Entry 5J89 (X-ray diffraction, 2.20 A resolution); this record covers chains C and D.

# Chain C (and D)
Molecule: Programmed cell death 1 ligand 1
Organism: Homo sapiens
Notes: chain D of this document is another copy of the same molecule, construct and numbering; everything in this record applies to it too
UniProt: Q9NZQ7 (PD1L1_HUMAN); numbering as in UniProt (aligned over 2-134)
Amino-acid sequence (144 residues; numbered 2 to 145; the number before each row is that of its first residue):
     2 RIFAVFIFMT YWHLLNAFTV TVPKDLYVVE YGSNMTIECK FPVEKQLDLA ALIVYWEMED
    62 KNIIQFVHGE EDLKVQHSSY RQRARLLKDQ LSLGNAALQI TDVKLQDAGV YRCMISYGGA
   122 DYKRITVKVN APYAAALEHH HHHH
Disordered / not traced: 2-17, 143-145 (chain D: 2-17, 142-145)
Differences from the reference sequence: expression tag (135-145)
Disulfide bonds: C40-C114
Residues lining bound ligands: 6GX (N-{2-[({2-methoxy-6-[(2-methyl[1,1'-biphenyl]-3-yl)methoxy]pyridin-3-yl}methyl)amino]ethyl}acetamide): T20, V21, I54, Y56, M115, I116, S117, A121, D122, Y123, K124
Curated features (UniProtKB/Swiss-Prot):
  - glycosylation: N35 (N-linked (GlcNAc...) asparagine)
From the paper describing this entry:
  - binding site for 6GX: F19, T20, Y56, M115, I116, A121, D122, Y123, K124

# How chain C and chain D interact
Contacting residue pairs (20):
  I54(C) with G120(D); A121(D)
  Y56(C) with A121(D), hydrogen bond (side chain-backbone); D122(D), hydrogen bond
  E58(C) with Y123(D), hydrogen bond
  D61(C) with R113(D), salt bridge; Y123(D), hydrogen bond; R125(D), salt bridge
  R113(C) with E58(D), salt bridge; D61(D), salt bridge; R113(D); M115(D)
  M115(C) with Y123(D), hydrophobic
  S117(C) with S117(D), hydrogen bond
  G120(C) with I54(D)
  A121(C) with I54(D)
  Y123(C) with E58(D), hydrogen bond; D61(D); M115(D), hydrophobic
  R125(C) with D61(D), salt bridge
Other interface residues (no listed pair), chain D (13 interface residues in all): Y56, H69

# Summary
11 residues of chain C face 13 of chain D across their interface; the contacts include 6 hydrogen bonds and 5
salt bridges. Among the polar pairs are D61(C)-R113(D), D61(C)-R125(D) and R113(C)-E58(D). Bound to chain C:
compound 6GX. The paper reports a binding site for 6GX at F19(C), T20(C) and Y56(C) among others.
Chain C and chain D are both Programmed cell death 1 ligand 1 (Homo sapiens); the structure, Structure of
human Programmed cell death 1 ligand 1 (PD-L1) with low molecular mass inhibitor, was determined by X-ray
diffraction together with 5J8O from the same study.
